Entry 2ZLE (electron microscopy, 28.00 A resolution (very low resolution: no residue pairs are listed; an interface is given only as per-side residue counts)); this record covers chains D and H of the 13 polymer chains in the assembly.

# Chain D
Molecule: Outer membrane protein C
Organism: Escherichia coli
UniProt: P06996 (OMPC_ECOLI); residues 1189-1534 here correspond to UniProt positions 22-367 (UniProt number = residue number - 1167)
Amino-acid sequence (346 residues; each row starts with the number of its first residue):
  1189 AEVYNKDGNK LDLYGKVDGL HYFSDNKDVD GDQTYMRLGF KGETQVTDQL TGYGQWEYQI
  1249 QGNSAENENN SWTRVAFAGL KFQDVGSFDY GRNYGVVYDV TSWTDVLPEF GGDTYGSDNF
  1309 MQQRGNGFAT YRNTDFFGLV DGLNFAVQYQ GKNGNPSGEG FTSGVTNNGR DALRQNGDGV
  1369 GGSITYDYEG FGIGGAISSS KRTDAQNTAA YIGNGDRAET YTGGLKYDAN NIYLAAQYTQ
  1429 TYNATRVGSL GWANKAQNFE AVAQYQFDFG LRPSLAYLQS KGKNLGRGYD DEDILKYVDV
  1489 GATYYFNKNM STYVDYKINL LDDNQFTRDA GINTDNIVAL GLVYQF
Curated features (UniProtKB/Swiss-Prot):
  - region: Gly-1283 to Gly-1300 (Loop L3)
  - binding site (Mg(2+)): Asn-1507, Leu-1509, Thr-1522

# Chain H
Molecule: Protease do
Organism: Escherichia coli
Notes: EC 3.4.21.-
UniProt: P0C0V0 (DEGP_ECOLI); the construct lacks a stretch of the UniProt sequence, so the offset changes along the chain: 2713-2763 = UniProt 27-77; 2764-2872 = UniProt 105-213; 2873-3046 = UniProt 222-395; 3047-3120 = UniProt 401-474
Amino-acid sequence (448 residues; each row starts with the number of its first residue; a row labelled like 2763A-2763Z holds insertion residues (2763A, then the next letters in order)):
  2713 AETSSATTAQ QMPSLAPMLE KVMPSVVSIN VEGSTTVNTP RMPRNFQQFF G
2763A-2763Z DDSPFCQEGSPFQSSPFCQGGQGGNG
 2764A G
  2764 GQQQKFMALG SGVIIDADKG YVVTNNHVVD NATVIKVQLS DGRKFDAKMV GKDPRSDIAL
  2824 IQIQNPKNLT AIKMADSDAL RVGDYTVAIG NPFGLGETVT SGIVSALGR
2872A-2872H SGLNAENY
  2873 ENFIQTDAAI NRGNSGGALV NLNGELIGIN TAILAPDGGN IGIGFAIPSN MVKNLTSQMV
  2933 EYGQVKRGEL GIMGTELNSE LAKAMKVDAQ RGAFVSQVLP NSSAAKAGIK AGDVITSLNG
  2993 KPISSFAALR AQVGTMPVGS KLTLGLLRDG KQVNVNLELQ QSSQNQVDSS SIFN
3046A-3046E GIEGA
  3047 EMSNKGKDQG VVVNNVKTGT PAAQIGLKKG DVIIGANQQA VKNIAELRKV LDSKPSVLAL
  3107 NIQRGDSTIY LLMQ
Disordered / not traced: 2713-2722, 2763A-2763Z, 2764A, 2872A-2872H, 3046A-3046E, 3119-3120
Curated features (UniProtKB/Swiss-Prot):
  - active site (Charge relay system): His-2790, Asp-2820, Ser-2887
  - binding site (substrate): Glu-2744, His-2790, Asp-2820, Gly-2885 to Ser-2887, Thr-2903 to Ala-2907, Leu-2942 to Gly-2946

# Interface between chain D and chain H
At this resolution (28 A) residue pairs are not listed: 32 residues of chain D and 14 of chain H lie at the interface.

# Summary
32 residues of chain D and 14 residues of chain H are in contact. Curated annotation (UniProt) lists 3
Mg2+-binding residues on chain D; 3 active-site residues and 16 substrate-binding residues on chain H.
Here chain D is Outer membrane protein C and chain H is Protease do, both from Escherichia coli. Entry 2ZLE
(Cryo-EM structure of DegP12/OMP) was determined by electron microscopy together with 3CS0 from the same
study.
